PDB entry 6T2P | X-ray diffraction, 2.10 A resolution | chain AAA

Chain AAA:
Protein: Glycosyl hydrolase family 16
From: Bacteroides caccae ATCC 43185
UniProtKB: A5ZIF0 (A5ZIF0_9BACE); residue numbers follow UniProt; this construct covers 17-280
Chain sequence (282 residues; row label = number of the first residue in the row; numbers below 1 keep their minus sign (Met-1 is residue -1)):
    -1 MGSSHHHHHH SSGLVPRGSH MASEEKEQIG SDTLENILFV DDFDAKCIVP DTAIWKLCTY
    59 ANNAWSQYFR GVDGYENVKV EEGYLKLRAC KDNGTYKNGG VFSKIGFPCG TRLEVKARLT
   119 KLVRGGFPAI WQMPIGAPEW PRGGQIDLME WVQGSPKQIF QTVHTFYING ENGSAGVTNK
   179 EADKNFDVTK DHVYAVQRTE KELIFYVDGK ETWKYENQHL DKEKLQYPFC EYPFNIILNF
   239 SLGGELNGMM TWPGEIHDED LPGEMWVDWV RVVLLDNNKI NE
Disordered / not traced: -1 to 33, 275-280
Differences from the reference sequence: initiating methionine (-1); expression tag (0-16); conflict Ser17 (Thr in A5ZIF0), His18 (Tyr in A5ZIF0), Met19 (Val in A5ZIF0), Ala20 (Cys in A5ZIF0), Ser21 (Ala in A5ZIF0), Gln143 (Glu in A5ZIF0)
Disulfides: Cys107-Cys228
Bound ions: Ca2+: Asp40, Gly81, Asp266

In short:
Asp40, Gly81 and Asp266 form the Ca2+ site.
Chain AAA is Glycosyl hydrolase family 16 (Bacteroides caccae ATCC 43185); the structure, Prominent members of
the human gut microbiota express endo-acting O-glycanases to initiate mucin breakdown, was determined by X-ray
diffraction, deposited together with 6T2N, 6T2O, 6T2Q, 6T2R and 6T2S.
